Entry 8EIP (X-ray diffraction, 2.24 A resolution); this record covers chains A and B of the 4 polymer chains in the assembly.

== Chain A (and B) ==
Name: Succinylglutamate desuccinylase
Source organism: Acinetobacter baylyi ADP1
Notes: chain B of this document is another copy of the same molecule, construct and numbering; everything in this record applies to it too
Reference sequence: Q6FCQ4 (Q6FCQ4_ACIAD); residues 10-379 here = UniProt positions 10-379
Sequence (370 residues; row label = number of the first residue in the row):
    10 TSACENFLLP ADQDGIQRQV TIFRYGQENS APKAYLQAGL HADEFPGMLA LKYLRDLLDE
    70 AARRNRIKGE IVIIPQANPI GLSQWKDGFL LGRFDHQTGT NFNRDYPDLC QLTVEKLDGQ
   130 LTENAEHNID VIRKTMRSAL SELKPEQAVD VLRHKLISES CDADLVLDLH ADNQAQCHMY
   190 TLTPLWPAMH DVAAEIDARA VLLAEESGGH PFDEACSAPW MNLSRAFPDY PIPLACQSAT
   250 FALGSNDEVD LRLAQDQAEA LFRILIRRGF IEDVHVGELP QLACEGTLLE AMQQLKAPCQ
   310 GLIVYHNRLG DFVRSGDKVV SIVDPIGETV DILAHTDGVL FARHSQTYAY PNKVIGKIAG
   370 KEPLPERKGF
Disordered / not traced: 374-379 (chain B: fully traced)
Differences from the reference sequence: engineered mutation Ala251 (Glu in Q6FCQ4)
Bound ions: Zn2+: His50, Glu53, His179 (together with beta-Asp-Arg)
Ligand contacts:
  - beta-Asp-Arg: His50, Glu53, Arg102, Asn112, Arg113, His179, Ala180, Asp181, Asn182, Tyr189, Ser216, Pro220, Asp222, Glu223, Thr249, Leu298, Lys366
  - Mn2+ (MN): His315, Ser330, Val332, Thr338
What the authors report for this chain:
  - Zn2+ coordination: His50, Glu53, His179
  - binding site for beta-Asp-Arg: Arg102, Asn112, Arg113, Asp181, Ser216, Asp222, Glu223, Lys366
  - specificity-determining residues: Asp222, Glu223

== Chain A / chain B interface ==
Pairs across the interface (79):
  Thr30(A) with Ile335(B)
  Phe32(A) with Ile335(B), hydrophobic
  Phe54(A) with Leu311(B), hydrophobic; Gln355(B); Thr356(B); Tyr357(B), hydrophobic
  Met57(A) with Leu311(B), hydrophobic; Pro334(B); Tyr357(B), hydrophobic
  Leu58(A) with Leu311(B); Val313(B), hydrophobic; Val332(B), hydrophobic
  Lys61(A) with Asp333(B); Pro334(B); Gly336(B)
  Arg64(A) with Pro334(B), hydrogen bond (side chain-backbone); Ile335(B)
  Pro84(A) with Pro334(B); Ile335(B), hydrophobic
  Gln85(A) with Pro334(B); Ile335(B); Tyr357(B), hydrogen bond
  Leu91(A) with Tyr357(B)
  Trp94(A) with Gln355(B); Tyr357(B); Ala358(B); Tyr359(B), hydrophobic
  Lys95(A) with Leu100(B)
  Asp96(A) with Leu100(B); Phe103(B)
  Gly97(A) with Tyr359(B)
  Phe98(A) with Phe98(B), hydrophobic; Asn182(B); Gln355(B)
  Leu99(A) with Gln355(B), hydrogen bond (backbone-side chain)
  Leu100(A) with Lys95(B); Phe98(B), hydrophobic
  Phe103(A) with Asp96(B)
  Asn182(A) with Phe98(B)
  Asp256(A) with Ser354(B); Gln355(B); Thr356(B), hydrogen bond (backbone-side chain)
  Val258(A) with Ile312(B); Val313(B), hydrophobic; Thr356(B)
  Leu311(A) with Phe54(B), hydrophobic; Leu58(B), hydrophobic
  Ile312(A) with Val258(B)
  Val313(A) with Val258(B), hydrophobic; Leu260(B), hydrophobic
  His315(A) with Leu260(B)
  Val332(A) with Leu58(B), hydrophobic; Lys61(B)
  Asp333(A) with Lys61(B), hydrogen bond (backbone-side chain)
  Pro334(A) with Met57(B); Lys61(B); Gln85(B)
  Ile335(A) with Thr30(B); Phe32(B), hydrophobic; Pro84(B), hydrophobic; Gln85(B)
  Gly336(A) with Lys61(B), hydrogen bond (backbone-side chain)
  Ser354(A) with Asp256(B)
  Gln355(A) with Phe54(B); Trp94(B); Phe98(B); Leu99(B), hydrogen bond (side chain-backbone); Asp256(B)
  Thr356(A) with Phe54(B); Asp256(B), hydrogen bond (side chain-backbone); Val258(B)
  Tyr357(A) with Phe54(B), hydrophobic; Met57(B), hydrophobic; Gln85(B), hydrogen bond; Leu91(B); Trp94(B)
  Ala358(A) with Trp94(B)
  Tyr359(A) with Trp94(B), hydrophobic; Gly97(B)
Also at the interface, not in a pair above, chain A (42 interface residues in all): Asp52, Glu257, Leu260, Gln309, Thr338, His353
Also at the interface, not in a pair above, chain B (41 interface residues in all): Asp52, Arg64, Glu257, Gln309, His315, His353

== Summary ==
42 residues of chain A and 41 residues of chain B are in contact; the contacts include 9 hydrogen bonds. Among
the polar pairs are Arg64(A)-Pro334(B), Gln85(A)-Tyr357(B) and Leu99(A)-Gln355(B). From the paper: a binding
site for beta-Asp-Arg at Arg102(A), Asn112(A) and Arg113(A) among others; Zn2+ coordination by His50(A),
Glu53(A) and His179(A).
Chain A and chain B are both Succinylglutamate desuccinylase (Acinetobacter baylyi ADP1); the structure,
Crystal structure of cyanophycin dipeptide hydrolase CphZ E251A from Acinetobacter baylyi DSM587 in complex
with beta-Asp-Arg, was determined by X-ray diffraction.
